Entry 1UGW (X-ray diffraction, 1.70 A resolution); this record covers chains A and B of the 8 polymer chains in the assembly.

== Chain A ==
Protein: Agglutinin alpha chain
Source organism: Artocarpus integer
UniProtKB: P18670 (LECA_ARTIN); residues 1-133 here = UniProt positions 1-133
Chain sequence (133 residues; each row starts with the number of its first residue):
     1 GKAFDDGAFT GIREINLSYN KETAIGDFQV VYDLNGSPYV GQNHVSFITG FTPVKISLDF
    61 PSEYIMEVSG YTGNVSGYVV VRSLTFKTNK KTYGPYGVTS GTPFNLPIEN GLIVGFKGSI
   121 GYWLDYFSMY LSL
Ligand contacts: beta-D-galactopyranose (GAL): G1, F47, Y78, V80, G121, Y122, W123, D125
Swiss-Prot annotation at these positions:
  - region: V68 to N89 (IgA-binding)
  - glycosylation (N-linked (GlcNAc...) asparagine): N43, N74
  - natural variant: M66 (M66D; M66V)
What the authors report for this chain:
  - binding site for beta-D-galactopyranose: G1, F47, Y78, Y122, W123, D125
  - specificity-determining residues: Y122 (proposed by the authors, not directly observed)
  - specificity-determining residues: Y78, W123 (from molecular simulation)

== Chain B ==
Protein: Agglutinin beta-3 chain
Source organism: Artocarpus integer
UniProtKB: P18673 (LEC3_ARTIN); residue numbers follow UniProt; this construct covers 1-20
Chain sequence (20 residues; numbered 1 to 20; the number before each row is that of its first residue):
     1 DEQSGISQTV IVGPWGAKSS
Not modelled in the structure: 1-2, 19-20
Sequence notes: conflict S19 (Val in P18673)

== Chain A / chain B interface ==
Pairs across the interface (27):
  A8(A) with T9(B)
  T72(A) with G16(B)
  V79(A) with G16(B); A17(B)
  V81(A) with W15(B)
  F104(A) with W15(B)
  L106(A) with V12(B), hydrophobic
  D125(A) with G16(B); A17(B), hydrogen bond (backbone-backbone)
  Y126(A) with P14(B), hydrophobic; W15(B); A17(B)
  F127(A) with P14(B); W15(B), hydrogen bond (backbone-backbone)
  S128(A) with I11(B); V12(B); G13(B); P14(B)
  M129(A) with I11(B); V12(B), hydrogen bond (backbone-backbone); W15(B), hydrophobic
  Y130(A) with T9(B); V10(B); I11(B), hydrophobic
  L131(A) with T9(B); V10(B), hydrogen bond (backbone-backbone); V12(B), hydrophobic
Also at the interface, not in a pair above, chain A (14 interface residues in all): K117

== Overview ==
14 residues of chain A face 9 of chain B across their interface, with 4 hydrogen bonds. Backbone hydrogen
bonds pair D125(A)-A17(B), F127(A)-W15(B) and M129(A)-V12(B). Chain A binds beta-D-galactopyranose. The paper
reports a binding site for beta-D-galactopyranose at G1(A), F47(A) and Y78(A) among others; specificity
determinants Y122(A), Y78(A) and W123(A).
Chain A is Agglutinin alpha chain and chain B is Agglutinin beta-3 chain, both from Artocarpus integer; the
structure, Crystal structure of jacalin- Gal complex, was determined by X-ray diffraction (same publication as
1UGX, 1UGY, 1UH0 and 1UH1).
